7Y5B - chains A and d of the 20 polymer chains in the assembly; structure by electron microscopy, 4.40 A resolution (low resolution: residue-level contacts below are approximate; hydrogen-bond / salt-bridge calls are withheld).

== Chain A ==
Protein: ATP synthase subunit alpha
Organism: Mycolicibacterium smegmatis
Notes: EC 7.1.2.2
UniProtKB: A0R202 (ATPA_MYCS2); residue numbers follow UniProt; this construct covers 1-548
Amino-acid sequence (548 residues; row label = number of the first residue in the row):
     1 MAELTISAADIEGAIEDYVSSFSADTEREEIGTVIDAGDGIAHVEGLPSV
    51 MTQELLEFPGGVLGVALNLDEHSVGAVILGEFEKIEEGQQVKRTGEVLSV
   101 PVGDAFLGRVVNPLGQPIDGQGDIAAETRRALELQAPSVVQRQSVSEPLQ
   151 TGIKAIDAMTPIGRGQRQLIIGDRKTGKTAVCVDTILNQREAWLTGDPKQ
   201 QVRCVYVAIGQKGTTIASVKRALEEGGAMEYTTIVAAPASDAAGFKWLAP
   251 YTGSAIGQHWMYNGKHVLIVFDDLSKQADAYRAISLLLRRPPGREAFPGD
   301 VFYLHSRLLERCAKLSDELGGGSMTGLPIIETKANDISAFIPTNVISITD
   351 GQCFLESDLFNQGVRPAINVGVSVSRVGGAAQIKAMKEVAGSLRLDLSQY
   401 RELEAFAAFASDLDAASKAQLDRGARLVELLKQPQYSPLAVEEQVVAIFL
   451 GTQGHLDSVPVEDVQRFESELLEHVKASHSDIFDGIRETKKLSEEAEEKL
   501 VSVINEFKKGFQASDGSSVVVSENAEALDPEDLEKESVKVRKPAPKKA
Disordered / not traced: 1-4, 521-548
Residues lining bound ligands: ATP (adenosine-5'-triphosphate): K175, T176, G177, K178, T179, A180, F360, R365, Q433, P434, Q435
Swiss-Prot annotation at these positions:
  - binding site (ATP): G172 to T179
  - site: S373 (Required for activity)

== Chain d ==
Protein: ATP synthase subunit b-delta
Organism: Mycolicibacterium smegmatis
UniProtKB: A0R203 (ATPFD_MYCS2); residues 1-445 here = UniProt positions 1-445
Amino-acid sequence (445 residues; numbered 1 to 445; the number before each row is that of its first residue):
     1 MSIFIGQLIGFAVIAFIIVKWVVPPVRTLMRNQQEAVRAALAESAEAAKK
    51 LADADAMHAKALADAKAESEKVTEEAKQDSERIAAQLSEQAGSEAERIKA
   101 QGAQQIQLMRQQLIRQLRTGLGAEAVNKAAEIVRAHVADPQAQSATVDRF
   151 LSELEQMAPSSVVIDTAATSRLRAASRQSLAALVEKFDSVAGGLDADGLT
   201 NLADELASVAKLLLSETALNKHLAEPTDDSAPKVRLLERLLSDKVSATTL
   251 DLLRTAVSNRWSTESNLIDAVEHTARLALLKRAEIAGEVDEVEEQLFRFG
   301 RVLDAEPRLSALLSDYTTPAEGRVALLDKALTGRPGVNQTAAALLSQTVG
   351 LLRGERADEAVIDLAELAVSRRGEVVAHVSAAAELSDAQRTRLTEVLSRI
   401 YGRPVSVQLHVDPELLGGLSITVGDEVIDGSIASRLAAAQTGLPD
Disordered / not traced: 166-171, 286-287, 332-336, 445

== Chain A / chain d interface ==
Residue-residue contacts (23):
  I11(A) - L117(d)
  Y18(A) - A439(d)
  Y18(A) - G442(d)
  Y18(A) - L443(d)
  F22(A) - R435(d)
  F22(A) - A439(d)
  E27(A) - I428(d)
  R28(A) - M157(d)
  R28(A) - S160(d)
  R28(A) - E426(d)
  R28(A) - V427(d)
  R28(A) - I428(d)
  E29(A) - D425(d)
  E29(A) - E426(d)
  E29(A) - V427(d)
  E30(A) - D425(d)
  E30(A) - E426(d)
  I31(A) - D425(d)
  I31(A) - V427(d)
  G46(A) - D425(d)
  P48(A) - D425(d)
  G120(A) - L108(d)
  Q121(A) - Q104(d)
Also at the interface, not in a pair above, chain A (16 interface residues in all): I15, A24, T26, E473
Also at the interface, not in a pair above, chain d (17 interface residues in all): D79, L121, A158, Y401

== In short ==
16 residues of chain A and 17 residues of chain d are in contact. Ligands of chain A: ATP. From UniProt: 8
ATP-binding residues on chain A.
Chain A is ATP synthase subunit alpha and chain d is ATP synthase subunit b-delta, both from Mycolicibacterium
smegmatis; the structure, Cryo-EM structure of F-ATP synthase from Mycolicibacterium smegmatis (rotational
state 1), was determined by electron microscopy together with 7Y5A, 7Y5C and 7Y5D from the same study.
